Entry 3EAX (X-ray diffraction, 1.90 A resolution); this record covers chain A.

[Chain A]
Molecule: Tyrosine-protein phosphatase non-receptor type 1
From: Homo sapiens
Notes: EC 3.1.3.48
UniProtKB: P18031 (PTN1_HUMAN); residues 1-321 here = UniProt positions 1-321
Amino-acid sequence (321 residues; row label = number of the first residue in the row):
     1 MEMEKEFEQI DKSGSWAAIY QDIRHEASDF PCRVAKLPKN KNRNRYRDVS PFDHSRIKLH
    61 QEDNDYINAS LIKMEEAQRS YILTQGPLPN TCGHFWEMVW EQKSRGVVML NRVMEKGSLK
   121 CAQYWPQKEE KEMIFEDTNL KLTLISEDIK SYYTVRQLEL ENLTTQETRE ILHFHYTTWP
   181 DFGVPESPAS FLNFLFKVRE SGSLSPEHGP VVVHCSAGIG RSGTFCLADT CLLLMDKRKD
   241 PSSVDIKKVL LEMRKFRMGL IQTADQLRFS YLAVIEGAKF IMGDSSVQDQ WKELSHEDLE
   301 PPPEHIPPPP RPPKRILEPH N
Not modelled in the structure: 1, 284-321
Ligand contacts: LZP (4,4'-piperazine-1,4-diylbis{1-[3-(benzyloxy)phenyl]-4-oxobutane-1,3-dione}): Tyr46, Asp48, Val49, Lys116, Lys120, Trp179, Pro180, Asp181, Gly183, Ser216, Ala217, Ile219, Gly220, Arg221, Gln262, Gln266
Swiss-Prot annotation at these positions:
  - active site: Cys215 (Phosphocysteine intermediate)
  - binding site (substrate): Asp181, Cys215 to Arg221, Gln262
  - modified residue: Met1 (N-acetylmethionine), Tyr20 (Phosphotyrosine), Ser50 (Phosphoserine), Tyr66 (Phosphotyrosine), Cys215 (Cysteine persulfide), Ser242 (Phosphoserine), Ser243 (Phosphoserine)
  - cross-link: Cys215 to Ser216 (N,N-(cysteine-1,S-diyl)serine (Cys-Ser))
  - mutagenesis: Ser50 (S50A/D: No phosphorylation), Asp181 (D181A: Substrate-trapping mutant), Cys215 (C215S: Catalytically inactive mutant; abolishes sulfhydration)

[Overview]
Chain A binds compound LZP. From UniProt: active-site residue Cys215, 9 substrate-binding residues and 3
mutagenesis sites.
Chain A is Tyrosine-protein phosphatase non-receptor type 1 (Homo sapiens); the structure, Crystal structure
PTP1B complex with small molecule compound LZP-6, was determined by X-ray diffraction together with 3EB1 from
the same study.
